6W0V - chains A and B; structure by X-ray diffraction, 1.38 A resolution.

== Chain A ==
Name: Pyocin S8
Source organism: Pseudomonas aeruginosa
Notes: fragment: Nuclease domain, residues 692-816
UniProtKB: A0A1P8L021 (A0A1P8L021_PSEAI); residues 1-125 here correspond to UniProt positions 692-816 (UniProt number = residue number + 691)
Amino-acid sequence (125 residues; row label = number of the first residue in the row):
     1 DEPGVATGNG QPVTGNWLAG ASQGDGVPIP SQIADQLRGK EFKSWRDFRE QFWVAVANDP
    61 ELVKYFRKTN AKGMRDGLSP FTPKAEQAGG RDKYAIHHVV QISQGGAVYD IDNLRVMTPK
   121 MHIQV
Differences from the reference sequence: engineered mutation Ala95 (Glu786 in A0A1P8L021)

== Chain B ==
Name: Bacteriocin immunity protein
Source organism: Pseudomonas aeruginosa
UniProtKB: A0A3S3UAR3 (A0A3S3UAR3_PSEAI); residues 3-84 here = UniProt positions 3-84
Amino-acid sequence (82 residues; each row starts with the number of its first residue):
     3 SKKISDHTEA EFFSLISELF NRSFSSEKER DVVVYAIVNA AQHPDGTDII FYPKEDEEDS
    63 PEGVLKRIKE WRAANGLPGF KA
Differences from the reference sequence: engineered mutation His9 (Tyr in A0A3S3UAR3)

== How chain A and chain B interact ==
Contacting residue pairs - 45 pairs, chain A then chain B:
  Arg46(A) - Ser27(B)  hydrogen bond (side chain-backbone)
  Arg46(A) - Ser28(B)
  Arg49(A) - Glu29(B)  salt bridge
  Arg67(A) - Phe53(B)
  Arg67(A) - Pro55(B)
  Arg67(A) - Asp61(B)  salt bridge
  Lys68(A) - Phe22(B)
  Lys68(A) - Asp61(B)  hydrogen bond (backbone-side chain)
  Thr69(A) - Leu21(B)
  Thr69(A) - Phe22(B)
  Thr69(A) - Ile52(B)  hydrogen bond (side chain-backbone)
  Thr69(A) - Phe53(B)
  Asn70(A) - Phe53(B)
  Asn70(A) - Tyr54(B)  hydrogen bond
  Lys72(A) - Leu21(B)
  Lys72(A) - Phe22(B)
  Lys72(A) - Asn23(B)
  Lys72(A) - Arg24(B)
  Gly73(A) - Arg32(B)
  Asp76(A) - Arg24(B)
  Asp76(A) - Ser25(B)  hydrogen bond
  Asp76(A) - Phe26(B)  hydrogen bond (side chain-backbone)
  Leu78(A) - Phe26(B)  hydrophobic
  Leu78(A) - Ser28(B)
  Leu78(A) - Glu29(B)
  Leu78(A) - Arg32(B)
  Ser79(A) - Glu29(B)  hydrogen bond
  Ser79(A) - Arg32(B)  hydrogen bond (backbone-side chain)
  Phe81(A) - Arg32(B)
  Phe81(A) - Asp33(B)
  Phe81(A) - Val36(B)  hydrophobic
  Phe81(A) - Phe53(B)  hydrophobic
  Phe81(A) - Tyr54(B)  hydrogen bond (backbone-side chain)
  Thr82(A) - Tyr54(B)
  Pro83(A) - Asp50(B)
  Pro83(A) - Tyr54(B)
  Lys84(A) - Pro46(B)  hydrogen bond (side chain-backbone)
  Lys84(A) - Asp47(B)
  Lys84(A) - Gly48(B)
  Lys84(A) - Asp50(B)  hydrogen bond (backbone-side chain)
  Gln87(A) - Thr49(B)  hydrogen bond
  Asp92(A) - Tyr37(B)  hydrogen bond
  Lys93(A) - Arg32(B)
  Lys93(A) - Asp33(B)  salt bridge
  Tyr94(A) - Tyr54(B)
Other interface residues (no listed pair), chain A (20 interface residues in all): Gly77
Other interface residues (no listed pair), chain B (24 interface residues in all): His45

== Summary ==
The interface between chain A and chain B involves 20 residues on one side and 24 on the other; the contacts
include 13 hydrogen bonds and 3 salt bridges. Polar pairs include Arg49(A)-Glu29(B), Arg67(A)-Asp61(B) and
Lys93(A)-Asp33(B).
Here chain A is Pyocin S8 and chain B is Bacteriocin immunity protein, both from Pseudomonas aeruginosa. Entry
6W0V (The Crystal Structure of the Mutant Nuclease Domain of Pyocin S8 with its Cognate Immunity Protein) was
determined by X-ray diffraction.
